PDB entry 1K3D | X-ray diffraction, 2.00 A resolution | chain A

== Chain A ==
Protein: Phosphoenolpyruvate carboxykinase
Organism: Escherichia coli
Notes: EC 4.1.1.49
UniProtKB: P22259 (PPCK_ECOLI); numbering as in UniProt (aligned over 1-540)
Chain sequence (540 residues; row label = number of the first residue in the row):
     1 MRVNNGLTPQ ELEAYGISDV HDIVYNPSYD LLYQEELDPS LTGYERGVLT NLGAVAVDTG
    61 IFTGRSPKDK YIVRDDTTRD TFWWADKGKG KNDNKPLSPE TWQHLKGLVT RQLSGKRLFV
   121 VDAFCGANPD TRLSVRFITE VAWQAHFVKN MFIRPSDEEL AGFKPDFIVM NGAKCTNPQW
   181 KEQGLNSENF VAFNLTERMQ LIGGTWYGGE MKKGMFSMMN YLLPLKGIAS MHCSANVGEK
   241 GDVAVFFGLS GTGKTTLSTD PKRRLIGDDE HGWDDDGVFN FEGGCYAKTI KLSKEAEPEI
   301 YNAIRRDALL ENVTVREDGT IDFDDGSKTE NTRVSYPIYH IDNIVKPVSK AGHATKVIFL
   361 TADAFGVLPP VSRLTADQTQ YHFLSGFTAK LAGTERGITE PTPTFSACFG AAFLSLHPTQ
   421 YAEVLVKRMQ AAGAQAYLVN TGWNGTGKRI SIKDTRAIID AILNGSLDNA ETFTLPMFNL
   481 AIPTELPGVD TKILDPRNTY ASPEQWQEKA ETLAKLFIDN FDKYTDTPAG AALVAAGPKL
Disordered / not traced: 1-5
Swiss-Prot annotation at these positions:
  - binding site (substrate): Arg65, Tyr207, Lys213, Arg333
  - binding site (Ca(2+)): Lys149, Asn150, Phe152, Gly283
  - binding site (ATP): Lys213, His232, Gly248 to Thr256, Glu297, Arg333, Arg449, Ile450, Thr455
  - binding site (Mn(2+)): Lys213, His232, Asp269
  - modified residue (N6-acetyllysine): Lys87, Lys523
  - mutagenesis: Arg65 (R65Q: Slightly lower catalytic efficiency compared to wild-type and the affinity binding for OAA is 330-fold higher than for wild-type), Asp268 (D268N: In PCK51; altered-activity mutant that catalyzes the conversion from oxaloacetate to pyruvate (OAA decarboxylase activity)), Gly284 (G284S: In PCK53; shows reduced-activity)

== Overview ==
UniProt lists 4 substrate-binding residues, 4 Ca2+-binding residues, 16 ATP-binding residues and 3
Mn2+-binding residues.
Chain A is Phosphoenolpyruvate carboxykinase (Escherichia coli); the structure, Phosphoenolpyruvate
carboxykinase in complex with ADP and AlF3, was determined by X-ray diffraction (same publication as 1K3C).
